Entry 7FPA (X-ray diffraction, 1.86 A resolution); this record covers chains A and B.

Chain A:
Protein: Pre-mRNA-splicing factor 8
Organism: Saccharomyces cerevisiae S288C
UniProt: P33334 (PRP8_YEAST); residue numbers follow UniProt; this construct covers 1836-2090
Sequence (258 residues; each row starts with the number of its first residue):
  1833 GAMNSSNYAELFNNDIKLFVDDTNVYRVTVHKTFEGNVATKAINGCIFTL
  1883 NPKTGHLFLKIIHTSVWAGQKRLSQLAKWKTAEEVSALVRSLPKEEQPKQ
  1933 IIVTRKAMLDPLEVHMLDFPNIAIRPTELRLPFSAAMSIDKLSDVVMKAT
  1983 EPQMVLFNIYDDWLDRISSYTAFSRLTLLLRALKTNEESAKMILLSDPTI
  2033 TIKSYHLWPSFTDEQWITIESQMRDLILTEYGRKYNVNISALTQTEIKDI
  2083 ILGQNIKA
Not modelled in the structure: 2070-2090
Sequence notes: expression tag (1833-1835)

Chain B:
Protein: A1 cistron-splicing factor AAR2
Organism: Saccharomyces cerevisiae S288C
UniProt: P32357 (AAR2_YEAST); aligned to UniProt positions 1-317 over residues 1-317
Sequence (308 residues; row label = number of the first residue in the row; note: 13 numbers in that range are skipped by the numbering (no residue carries them; nothing is unmodelled there); numbers below 1 keep their minus sign (Gly-3 is residue -3)):
    -3 GAMAMNTVPFTSAPIEVTIGIDQYSFNVKENQPFHGIKDIPIGHVHVIHF
    47 QHADNSSMRYGYWFDCRMGNFYIQYDPKDGLYKMMEERDGAKFENIVHNF
    97 KERQMMVSYPKIDEDDTWYNLTEFVQMDKIRKIVRKDENQFSYVDSSMTT
   147 VQENEL
   166 SSSSSDPAHSLNYTVINFKSREAIRPGHEMEDFLDKSYYLNTVMLQGIFK
   216 NSSNYFGELQFAFLNAMFFGNYGSSLQWHAMIELICSSATVPKHMLDKLD
   266 EILYYQIKTLPEQYSDILLNERVWNICLYSSFQKNSLHNTEKIMENKYPE
   316 LL
Not modelled in the structure: -3 to 0, 166-169
Sequence notes: expression tag (-3 to 0); conflict Ser166 (Leu153 in P32357), Ser167 (Lys154 in P32357), Ser170 (Asp in P32357)
Disulfides: Cys251-Cys292
Ligand contacts:
  - W4C (2,4-dichloro-N-ethyl-N-(2-hydroxyethyl)benzamide), molecule 1: Pro5, Phe6, Thr7, Tyr68, Gln70, Glu83, Lys88, Phe96
  - W4C, molecule 2: Ile17, Tyr20, Ser21, Phe22, Ile33, Val103, Ser104, Tyr105, Pro106

Interface between chain A and chain B:
Residue-residue contacts (17):
  Gln1907(A) with Met195(B); Leu199(B)
  Leu1908(A) with Met195(B), hydrophobic
  Trp1911(A) with Glu194(B); Met195(B), hydrophobic; Phe198(B), hydrophobic
  Asp1942(A) with Lys184(B), salt bridge; Phe198(B)
  Glu1945(A) with Lys184(B), salt bridge
  Val1946(A) with Ile189(B), hydrophobic; Glu194(B); Phe198(B), hydrophobic
  His1947(A) with Glu194(B)
  Leu1949(A) with Lys184(B); Ser185(B); Arg186(B)
  Asp1950(A) with Arg186(B), salt bridge

In short:
Chain A and chain B form an interface of 9 and 8 residues respectively, with 3 salt bridges. Polar pairs
include Asp1942(A)-Lys184(B), Glu1945(A)-Lys184(B) and Asp1950(A)-Arg186(B). Chain B binds compound W4C.
Here chain A is Pre-mRNA-splicing factor 8 and chain B is A1 cistron-splicing factor AAR2, both from
Saccharomyces cerevisiae S288C. Entry 7FPA (PanDDA analysis group deposition -- Aar2/RNaseH in complex with
fragment P09C01 from the F2X-Universal Library) was determined by X-ray diffraction together with 5ST0, 5ST1,
5ST2, 5ST3, 5ST4, 5ST5 and 248 further entries from the same study.
